PDB entry 6L9K | X-ray diffraction, 1.80 A resolution | chains A and Q

# Chain A
Molecule: H2-Ld a1a2
Source organism: Homo sapiens
Sequence (175 residues; each row starts with the number of its first residue):
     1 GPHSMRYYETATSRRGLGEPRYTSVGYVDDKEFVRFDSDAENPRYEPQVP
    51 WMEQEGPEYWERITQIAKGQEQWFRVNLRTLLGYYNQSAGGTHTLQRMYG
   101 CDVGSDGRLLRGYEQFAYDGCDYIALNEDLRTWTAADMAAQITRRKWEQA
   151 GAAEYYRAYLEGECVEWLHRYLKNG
Disulfide bonds: Cys101-Cys164

# Chain Q
Molecule: Ser-pro-ser-tyr-ala-tyr-his-gln-phe
Source organism: Homo sapiens
Sequence (9 residues; numbered 1 to 9; the number before each row is that of its first residue):
     1 SPSYAYHQF

# Interface between chain A and chain Q
Residue-residue contacts (45):
  Tyr7(A) with Ser1(Q), hydrogen bond (side chain-backbone); Pro2(Q)
  Tyr45(A) with Pro2(Q)
  Arg62(A) with Ser1(Q), hydrogen bond
  Ile63(A) with Ser1(Q); Pro2(Q)
  Ile66(A) with Pro2(Q); Tyr4(Q)
  Gln70(A) with Ser3(Q); Tyr4(Q); Ala5(Q), hydrogen bond (side chain-backbone)
  Trp73(A) with Ala5(Q); Tyr6(Q); His7(Q), hydrogen bond (side chain-backbone); Gln8(Q); Phe9(Q), hydrophobic
  Val76(A) with Gln8(Q)
  Asn77(A) with Gln8(Q), hydrogen bond; Phe9(Q), hydrogen bond (side chain-backbone)
  Thr80(A) with Phe9(Q)
  Leu81(A) with Phe9(Q), hydrophobic
  Tyr84(A) with Phe9(Q), hydrogen bond (side chain-backbone)
  Leu95(A) with Phe9(Q), hydrophobic
  Arg97(A) with Ser3(Q), hydrogen bond; Tyr4(Q); Ala5(Q)
  Tyr99(A) with Pro2(Q); Ser3(Q), hydrogen bond (side chain-backbone)
  Phe116(A) with Phe9(Q), hydrophobic
  Tyr123(A) with Phe9(Q), hydrophobic
  Thr143(A) with Phe9(Q), hydrogen bond (side chain-backbone)
  Lys146(A) with Phe9(Q), hydrogen bond (side chain-backbone)
  Trp147(A) with His7(Q); Gln8(Q), hydrogen bond (side chain-backbone); Phe9(Q), hydrophobic
  Ala152(A) with His7(Q)
  Tyr155(A) with Tyr4(Q); Tyr6(Q); His7(Q)
  Tyr156(A) with Ala5(Q), hydrogen bond (side chain-backbone); His7(Q)
  Tyr159(A) with Ser1(Q), hydrogen bond (side chain-backbone); Ser3(Q)
  Trp167(A) with Ser1(Q)
  Tyr171(A) with Ser1(Q), hydrogen bond (side chain-backbone)
Interface residues without a listed pair, chain A (32 interface residues in all): Met5, Tyr59, Gln65, Gly69, Ala150, Glu163

# Summary
32 residues of chain A face 9 of chain Q across their interface, with 15 hydrogen bonds. Polar contacts
include Tyr7(A)-Ser1(Q), Arg62(A)-Ser1(Q) and Gln70(A)-Ala5(Q).
Chain A is H2-Ld a1a2 and chain Q is Ser-pro-ser-tyr-ala-tyr-his-gln-phe, both from Homo sapiens; the
structure, H2-Ld a1a2 complexed with A5 peptide, was determined by X-ray diffraction together with 6L9L, 6L9M
and 6L9N from the same study.
